PDB entry 7RIO | X-ray diffraction, 2.48 A resolution | chain A

[Chain A]
Protein: Isoform 1C of Nuclear receptor subfamily 1 group I member 2
Organism: Homo sapiens
Notes: fragment: ligand binding domain
UniProt: O75469 (NR1I2_HUMAN), isoform O75469-3; residues 137-434 here correspond to UniProt positions 160-457 (UniProt number = residue number + 23)
Amino-acid sequence (298 residues; each row starts with the number of its first residue):
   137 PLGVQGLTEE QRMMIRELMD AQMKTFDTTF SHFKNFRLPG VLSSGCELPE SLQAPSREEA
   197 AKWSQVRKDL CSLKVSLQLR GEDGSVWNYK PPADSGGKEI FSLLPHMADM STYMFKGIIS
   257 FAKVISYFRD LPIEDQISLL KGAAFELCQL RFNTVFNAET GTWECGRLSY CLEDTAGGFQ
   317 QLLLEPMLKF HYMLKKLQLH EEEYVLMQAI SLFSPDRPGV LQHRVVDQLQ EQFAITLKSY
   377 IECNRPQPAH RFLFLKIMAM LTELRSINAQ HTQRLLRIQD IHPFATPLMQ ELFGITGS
Not modelled in the structure: 137-141, 178-196, 232-233, 312, 434
Small-molecule neighbours: 5YX (N-[3-(2-tert-butyl-5-{2-[2-(methanesulfonyl)ethyl]pyrimidin-4-yl}-1,3-thiazol-4-yl)-2-fluorophenyl]-2,5-difluorobenzene-1-sulfonamide): L206, L209, V211, L239, L240, M243, S247, F251, F281, C284, Q285, F288, W299, Y306, M323, H407, R410, L411, F420, M425, F429

[In short]
Bound to chain A: compound 5YX.
Chain A is Isoform 1C of Nuclear receptor subfamily 1 group I member 2 (Homo sapiens); the structure, human
PXR LBD bound to GSK003, was determined by X-ray diffraction (same publication as 7N2A, 7RIU and 7RIV).
